Entry 1BXN (X-ray diffraction, 2.70 A resolution); this record covers chains A and C of the 8 polymer chains in the assembly.

# Chain A (and C)
Name: Protein (ribulose bisphosphate carboxylase large chain)
Organism: Cupriavidus necator
Notes: EC 4.1.1.39; chain C of this document is another copy of the same molecule, construct and numbering; everything in this record applies to it too
Sequence (485 residues; each row starts with the number of its first residue; note: 1 number in that range is skipped by the numbering (no residue carries it; nothing is unmodelled there)):
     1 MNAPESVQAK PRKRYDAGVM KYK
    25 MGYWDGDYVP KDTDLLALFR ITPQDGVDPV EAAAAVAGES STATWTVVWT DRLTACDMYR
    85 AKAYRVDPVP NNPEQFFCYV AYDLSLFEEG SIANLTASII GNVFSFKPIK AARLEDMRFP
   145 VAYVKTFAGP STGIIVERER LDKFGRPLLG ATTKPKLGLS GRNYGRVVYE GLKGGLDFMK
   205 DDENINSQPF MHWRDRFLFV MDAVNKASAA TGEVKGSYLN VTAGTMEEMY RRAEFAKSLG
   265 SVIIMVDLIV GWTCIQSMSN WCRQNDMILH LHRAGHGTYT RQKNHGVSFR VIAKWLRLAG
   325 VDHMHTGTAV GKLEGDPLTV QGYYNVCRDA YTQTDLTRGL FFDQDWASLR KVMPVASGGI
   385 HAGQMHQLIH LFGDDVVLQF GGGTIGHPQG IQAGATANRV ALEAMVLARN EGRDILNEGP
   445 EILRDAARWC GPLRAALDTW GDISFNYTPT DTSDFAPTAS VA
Unresolved in the structure: 1-21, 468-486

# Chain A / chain C interface
Residue-residue contacts (20):
  K149(A) with P213(C)
  V160(A) with D219(C)
  E163(A) with S184(C), hydrogen bond; G185(C); R186(C), hydrogen bond (side chain-backbone); F223(C)
  R164(A) with D219(C), salt bridge
  D166(A) with R186(C), salt bridge
  F168(A) with R186(C)
  R287(A) with H216(C); R218(C)
  Q288(A) with R218(C), hydrogen bond (backbone-side chain); R255(C)
  D290(A) with R218(C), salt bridge; L222(C); F259(C)
  S372(A) with P213(C)
  R374(A) with F214(C), hydrogen bond (side chain-backbone); M215(C); H216(C)
Interface residues without a listed pair, chain A (12 interface residues in all): N289
Interface residues without a listed pair, chain C (16 interface residues in all): N187, Q212, W217

# In short
12 residues of chain A face 16 of chain C across their interface, with 4 hydrogen bonds and 3 salt bridges.
Polar pairs include R164(A)-D219(C), D166(A)-R186(C) and D290(A)-R218(C).
Both chains are Protein (ribulose bisphosphate carboxylase large chain) (Cupriavidus necator). Entry 1BXN (The
crystal structure of rubisco from alcaligenes eutrophus to 2.7 angstroms) was determined by X-ray diffraction.
